8R5I - chains C and D of the 6 polymer chains in the assembly; structure by electron microscopy, 9.70 A resolution (very low resolution: no residue pairs are listed; an interface is given only as per-side residue counts).

== Chain C ==
Molecule: Core protein A10
From: Vaccinia virus WR
UniProt: P16715 (PG136_VACCW); residues 1-614 here = UniProt positions 1-614
Sequence (614 residues; each row starts with the number of its first residue):
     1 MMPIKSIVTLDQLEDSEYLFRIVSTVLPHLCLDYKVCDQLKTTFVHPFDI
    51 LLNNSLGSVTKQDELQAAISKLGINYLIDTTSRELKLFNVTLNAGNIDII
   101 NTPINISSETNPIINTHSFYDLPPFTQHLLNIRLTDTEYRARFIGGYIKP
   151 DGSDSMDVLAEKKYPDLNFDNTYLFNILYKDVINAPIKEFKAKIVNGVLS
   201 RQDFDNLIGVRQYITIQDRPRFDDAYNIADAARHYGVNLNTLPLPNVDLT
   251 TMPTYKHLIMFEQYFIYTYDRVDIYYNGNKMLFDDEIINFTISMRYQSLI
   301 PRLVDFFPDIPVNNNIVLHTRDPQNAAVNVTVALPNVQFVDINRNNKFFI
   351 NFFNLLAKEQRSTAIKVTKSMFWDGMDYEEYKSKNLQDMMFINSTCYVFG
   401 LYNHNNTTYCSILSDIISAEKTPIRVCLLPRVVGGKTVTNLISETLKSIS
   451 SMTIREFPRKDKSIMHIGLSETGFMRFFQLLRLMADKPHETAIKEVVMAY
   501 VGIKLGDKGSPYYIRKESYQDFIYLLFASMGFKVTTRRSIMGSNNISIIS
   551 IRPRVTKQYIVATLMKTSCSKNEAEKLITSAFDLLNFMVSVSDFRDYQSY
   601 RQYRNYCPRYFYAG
Not modelled in the structure: 595-614
Disulfides: Cys-31/Cys-569

== Chain D ==
Molecule: Core protein A4
From: Vaccinia virus WR
UniProt: P29191 (PG130_VACCW); residues 1-281 here = UniProt positions 1-281
Sequence (281 residues; numbered 1 to 281; the number before each row is that of its first residue):
     1 MDFFNKFSQGLAESSTPKSSIYYSEEKDPDTKKDEAIEIGLKSQESYYQR
    51 QLREQLARDNMTVASRQPIQPLQPTIHITPQPVPTATPAPILLPSSTVPT
   101 PKPRQQTNTSSDMSNLFDWLSEDTDAPASSLLPALTPSNAVQDIISKFNK
   151 DQKTTTPPSTQPSQTLPTTTCTQQSDGNISCTTPTVTPPQPPIVATVCTP
   201 TPTGGTVCTTAQQNPNPGAASQQNLDDMALKDLMSNVERDMHQLQAETND
   251 LVTNVYDAREYTRRAIDQILQLVKGFERFQK
Not modelled in the structure: 1-23, 67-281

== Chain C / chain D interface ==
At this resolution (10 A) residue pairs are not listed: 33 residues of chain C and 22 of chain D lie at the interface.
Interface features reported in the paper:
  - hot spots on chain D (mutagenesis) - L52R/L56R: abolished co-localization with Core protein A10 (chain C)

== In short ==
The interface between chain C and chain D involves 33 residues on one side and 22 on the other. The paper
reports that L52R/L56R of chain D abolish co-localization with Core protein A10 (chain C).
Here chain C is Core protein A10 and chain D is Core protein A4, both from Vaccinia virus WR. Entry 8R5I (In
situ structure of the Vaccinia virus (WR) A4/A10 palisade trimer in mature virions by flexible ...) was
determined by electron microscopy.
